Entry 7PYT (X-ray diffraction, 1.70 A resolution); this record covers chains B and C of the 4 polymer chains in the assembly.

# Chain B
Name: Benzoylsuccinyl-CoA thiolase subunit
From: Geobacter metallireducens (strain ATCC 53774 / DSM 7210 / GS-15)
UniProt: Q39VG1 (Q39VG1_GEOMG); numbering as in UniProt (aligned over 1-390)
Sequence (392 residues; numbered 1 to 392; the number before each row is that of its first residue):
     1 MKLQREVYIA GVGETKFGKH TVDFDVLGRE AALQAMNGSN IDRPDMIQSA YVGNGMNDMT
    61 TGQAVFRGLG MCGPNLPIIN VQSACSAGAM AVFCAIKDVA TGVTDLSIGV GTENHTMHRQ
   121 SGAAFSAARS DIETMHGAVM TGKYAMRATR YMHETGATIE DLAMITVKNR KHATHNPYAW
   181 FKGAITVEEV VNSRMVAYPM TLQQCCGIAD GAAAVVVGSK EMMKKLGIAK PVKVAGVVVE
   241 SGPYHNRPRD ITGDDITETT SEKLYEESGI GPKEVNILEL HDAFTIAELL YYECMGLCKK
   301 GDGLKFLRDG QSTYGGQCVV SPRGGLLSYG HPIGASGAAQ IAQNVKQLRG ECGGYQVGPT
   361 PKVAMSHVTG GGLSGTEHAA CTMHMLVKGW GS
Differences from the reference sequence: expression tag (391-392)
Bound ions: Mg2+ near D45 (its only coordinating residue here)
Residues lining bound ligands: PE8 (3,6,9,12,15,18,21-heptaoxatricosane-1,23-diol): D42, P44, D45, L69, G70, M71, N75
What the authors report for this chain:
  - binding site for coenzyme A: K19, C85, R194 to I208, H281
  - catalytic residues: C85, H281, H331, T369 to G372, H378 (proposed by the authors, not directly observed)
  - binding site for coenzyme A: F125 (proposed by the authors, not directly observed)
  - conformationally variable residues (loop rearrangement, order/disorder transition): R119 to R129, A128 to T141

# Chain C
Name: Benzoylsuccinyl-CoA thiolase subunit
From: Geobacter metallireducens (strain ATCC 53774 / DSM 7210 / GS-15)
UniProt: Q39VG2 (Q39VG2_GEOMG); residues 1-146 here = UniProt positions 1-146
Sequence (146 residues; row label = number of the first residue in the row):
     1 MAKEEVKQKK TKEKEPDITF FHPDILEVPK DGGLPYLKGY RCKKCGQLDF KTEMCTNCWS
    61 EEFEMVPLSR RGKVYSFSDI YIGQQGLATP YIFAYVDLPE NLRVFAQLEG EVDTYRCDEE
   121 VELTLGPIRM NNDNLPIISY KFKKIA
Disordered / not traced: 1-13
Bound ions: Zn2+: C42, C45, C55, C58
Residues lining bound ligands:
  - PE8 (3,6,9,12,15,18,21-heptaoxatricosane-1,23-diol), molecule 1: F21, H22, D24, I25, F50, K51, R103, V104, F105, R129, I137
  - PE8, molecule 2: T56, N57, C58, W59
Swiss-Prot annotation at these positions:
  - binding site (Zn(2+)): C42, C45, C55, C58
What the authors report for this chain:
  - binding site for coenzyme A: I82

# How chain B and chain C interact
Pairs across the interface (14; chain B residue first):
  R29(B) with M54(C)
  E30(B) with E53(C)
  L33(B) with M54(C), hydrophobic; W59(C), hydrophobic
  M36(B) with W59(C), hydrophobic
  N37(B) with W59(C)
  P44(B) with W59(C), hydrophobic
  G68(B) with M54(C); T56(C)
  L69(B) with M54(C), hydrophobic; T56(C); W59(C), hydrogen bond (backbone-side chain)
  G70(B) with T56(C)
  R119(B) with N132(C)
Also at the interface, not in a pair above, chain B (13 interface residues in all): V26, R67, M71

# In short
13 residues of chain B face 5 of chain C across their interface; the contacts include 1 hydrogen bond. Its one
hydrogen-bonded contact is L69(B)-W59(C). From the paper: catalytic residues C85(B), H281(B) and H331(B) among
others; a binding site for coenzyme A at K19(B), C85(B) and I82(C) among others.
Chain B is Benzoylsuccinyl-CoA thiolase subunit and chain C is Benzoylsuccinyl-CoA thiolase subunit, both from
Geobacter metallireducens (strain ATCC 53774 / DSM 7210 / GS-15); the structure, Benzoylsuccinyl-CoA thiolase
with coenzyme A, was determined by X-ray diffraction (same publication as 7PXP and 7YXM).
